Entry 7UY6 (electron microscopy, 2.90 A resolution); this record covers chains A and B of the 8 polymer chains in the assembly.

[Chain A]
Protein: Telomerase reverse transcriptase
From: Tetrahymena thermophila
Notes: EC 2.7.7.49
Reference sequence: O77448 (TERT_TETTH); residues 1-1117 here = UniProt positions 1-1117
Chain sequence (1117 residues; numbered 1 to 1117; the number before each row is that of its first residue):
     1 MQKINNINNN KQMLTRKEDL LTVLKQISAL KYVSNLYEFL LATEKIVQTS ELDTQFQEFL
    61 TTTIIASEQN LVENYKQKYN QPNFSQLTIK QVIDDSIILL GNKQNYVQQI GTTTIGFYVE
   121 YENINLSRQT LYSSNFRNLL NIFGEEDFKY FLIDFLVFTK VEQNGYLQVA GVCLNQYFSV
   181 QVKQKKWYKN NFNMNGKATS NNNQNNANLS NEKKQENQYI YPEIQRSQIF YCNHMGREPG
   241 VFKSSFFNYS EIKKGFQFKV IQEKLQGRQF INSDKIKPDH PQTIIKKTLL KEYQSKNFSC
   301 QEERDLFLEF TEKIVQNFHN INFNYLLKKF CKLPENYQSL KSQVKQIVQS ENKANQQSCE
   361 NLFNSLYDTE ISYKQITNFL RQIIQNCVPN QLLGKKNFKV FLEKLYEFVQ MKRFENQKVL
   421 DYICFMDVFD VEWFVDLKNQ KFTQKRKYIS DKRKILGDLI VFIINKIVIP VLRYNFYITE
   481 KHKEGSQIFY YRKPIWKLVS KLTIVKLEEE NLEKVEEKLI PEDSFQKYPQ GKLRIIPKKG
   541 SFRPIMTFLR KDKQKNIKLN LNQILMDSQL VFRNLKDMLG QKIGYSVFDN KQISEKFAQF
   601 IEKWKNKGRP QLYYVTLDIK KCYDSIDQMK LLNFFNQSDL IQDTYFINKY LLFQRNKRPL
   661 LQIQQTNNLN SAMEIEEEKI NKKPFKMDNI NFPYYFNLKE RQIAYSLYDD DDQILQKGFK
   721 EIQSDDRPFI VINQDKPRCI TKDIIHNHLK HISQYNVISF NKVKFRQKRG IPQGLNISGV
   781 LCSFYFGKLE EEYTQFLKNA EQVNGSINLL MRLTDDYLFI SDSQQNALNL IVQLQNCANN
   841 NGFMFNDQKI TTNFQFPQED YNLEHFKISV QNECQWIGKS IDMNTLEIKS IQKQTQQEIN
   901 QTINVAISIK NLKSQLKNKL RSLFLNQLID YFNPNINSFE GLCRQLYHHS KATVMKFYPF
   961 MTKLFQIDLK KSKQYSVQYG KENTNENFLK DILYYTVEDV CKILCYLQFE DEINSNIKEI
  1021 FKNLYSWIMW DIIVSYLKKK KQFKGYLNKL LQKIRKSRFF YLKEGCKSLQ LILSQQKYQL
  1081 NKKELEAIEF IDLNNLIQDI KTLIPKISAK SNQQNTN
Disordered / not traced: 1-10, 180-215, 252-280, 664-686, 1111-1117
Curated features (UniProtKB/Swiss-Prot):
  - binding site (Mg(2+)): Asp618, Asp815, Asp816

[Chain B]
Molecule: Telomerase RNA
From: Tetrahymena thermophila
Sequence (159 nucleotides; each row starts with the number of its first residue):
     1 AUACCCGCUU AAUUCAUUCA GAUCUGUAAU AGAACUGUCA UUCAACCCCA AAAAUCUAGU
    61 GCUGAUAUAA CCUUCACCAA UUAGGUUCAA AUAAGUGGUA AUGCGGGACA AAAGACUAUC
   121 GACAUUUGAU ACACUAUUUA UCAAUGGAUG UCUUAUUUU
Disordered / not traced: 1-3

[Interface between chain A and chain B]
Contacting residue pairs (161):
  Lys11(A) with G61(B), salt bridge to the phosphate
  Tyr219(A) with U135(B), base contact
  Ile220(A) with U135(B), base contact
  Tyr221(A) with U135(B), base contact
  Tyr231(A) with A45(B), phosphate contact
  His234(A) with U38(B), base contact; C39(B), phosphate contact
  Met235(A) with U17(B), sugar contact; U18(B), hydrogen bond to the base
  Gly236(A) with U18(B), base contact
  Arg237(A) with A16(B), base contact; U17(B), sugar contact; U18(B), base contact; U36(B), hydrogen bond to the base; G37(B), hydrogen bond to the base; U38(B), hydrogen bond to the base
  Glu238(A) with A16(B), base contact
  Pro239(A) with C15(B), base contact
  Phe242(A) with C39(B), stacking on the base
  Lys243(A) with U38(B), salt bridge to the phosphate; C39(B), hydrogen bond to the phosphate
  Ser244(A) with C39(B), hydrogen bond to the phosphate
  Asn322(A) with U13(B), hydrogen bond to the base
  Asn324(A) with U14(B), sugar contact; C15(B), hydrogen bond to the base; A16(B), base contact
  Tyr325(A) with A11(B), sugar contact; A12(B), sugar contact; U14(B), phosphate contact
  Lys328(A) with U14(B), salt bridge to the phosphate; C15(B), salt bridge to the phosphate
  Lys329(A) with A11(B), sugar contact
  Lys332(A) with C15(B), sugar contact
  Leu333(A) with C15(B), base contact; A16(B), sugar contact
  Tyr337(A) with A16(B), phosphate contact; U17(B), hydrogen bond to the phosphate
  Gln338(A) with A16(B), hydrogen bond to the phosphate
  Lys341(A) with U17(B), salt bridge to the phosphate
  Lys374(A) with A100(B), salt bridge to the phosphate
  Gln382(A) with A11(B), hydrogen bond to the base
  Lys395(A) with C8(B), salt bridge to the phosphate
  Lys396(A) with G7(B), salt bridge to the phosphate
  Leu420(A) with U135(B), base contact; A136(B), base contact
  Asp421(A) with A136(B), hydrogen bond to the base
  Cys424(A) with A136(B), base contact; U137(B), hydrogen bond to the phosphate
  Phe425(A) with A136(B), base contact
  Met426(A) with U138(B), base contact
  Asp427(A) with U138(B), base contact
  Val428(A) with U138(B), base contact
  Gln444(A) with C132(B), sugar contact
  Lys445(A) with U138(B), hydrogen bond to the sugar; U139(B), phosphate contact
  Arg446(A) with C132(B), hydrogen bond to the base; A133(B), hydrogen bond to the base; U137(B), base contact; U139(B), base contact
  Lys447(A) with A133(B), salt bridge to the phosphate
  Ile449(A) with U137(B), base contact; U138(B), base contact
  Ser450(A) with C134(B), hydrogen bond to the phosphate; U137(B), hydrogen bond to the base
  Arg453(A) with U137(B), salt bridge to the phosphate
  Arg473(A) with C39(B), hydrogen bond to the base; A44(B), sugar contact
  Arg492(A) with C15(B), hydrogen bond to the base
  Pro494(A) with A16(B), sugar contact
  Lys501(A) with U18(B), phosphate contact; C19(B), salt bridge to the phosphate
  Lys532(A) with A45(B), salt bridge to the phosphate
  Arg534(A) with C46(B), salt bridge to the phosphate
  Arg543(A) with C46(B), base contact
  Ile545(A) with C46(B), base contact
  Thr547(A) with C46(B), sugar contact
  Leu549(A) with A45(B), base contact; C46(B), phosphate contact
  Arg550(A) with U41(B), hydrogen bond to the base; A44(B), phosphate contact
  Lys551(A) with U41(B), hydrogen bond to the base
  Asp552(A) with U41(B), base contact
  Lys553(A) with U41(B), hydrogen bond to the base; U42(B), phosphate contact
  Gln569(A) with C49(B), hydrogen bond to the phosphate
  Arg573(A) with C49(B), salt bridge to the phosphate
  Lys576(A) with C49(B), sugar contact
  Phe588(A) with C49(B), hydrogen bond to the sugar
  Asp589(A) with C49(B), sugar contact; A50(B), sugar contact
  Lys591(A) with A50(B), phosphate contact; A51(B), salt bridge to the phosphate
  Asn656(A) with A53(B), phosphate contact
  Lys657(A) with A52(B), salt bridge to the phosphate; A53(B), hydrogen bond to the phosphate
  Arg658(A) with A54(B), salt bridge to the phosphate
  Ile690(A) with A58(B), base contact
  Pro693(A) with A54(B), sugar contact; U55(B), phosphate contact
  Tyr694(A) with A54(B), sugar contact; A58(B), hydrogen bond to the base
  Asn697(A) with A53(B), hydrogen bond to the phosphate
  Gly774(A) with C46(B), sugar contact; C47(B), sugar contact
  Leu775(A) with C47(B), hydrogen bond to the sugar
  Asn776(A) with C47(B), sugar contact; C48(B), sugar contact
  Ile909(A) with U135(B), base contact
  Lys910(A) with U135(B), sugar contact
  Lys913(A) with C56(B), sugar contact; A58(B), sugar contact
  Ser914(A) with C56(B), base contact
  Lys917(A) with C56(B), hydrogen bond to the base; G59(B), hydrogen bond to the base
  Asn918(A) with A54(B), phosphate contact; C56(B), base contact
  Arg921(A) with A52(B), hydrogen bond to the phosphate; A53(B), salt bridge to the phosphate
  Ser922(A) with A52(B), hydrogen bond to the base
  Leu925(A) with A51(B), hydrogen bond to the sugar
  Asn926(A) with A51(B), sugar contact
  Asp930(A) with A50(B), sugar contact
  Ile967(A) with A136(B), base contact
  Asp968(A) with A136(B), hydrogen bond to the sugar
  Lys971(A) with A136(B), sugar contact; U138(B), salt bridge to the phosphate
  Ser972(A) with A136(B), hydrogen bond to the phosphate
  Lys973(A) with A133(B), base contact; C134(B), hydrogen bond to the base
  Val977(A) with U57(B), base contact
  Lys990(A) with U60(B), hydrogen bond to the base; C62(B), base contact
  Tyr994(A) with U60(B), stacking on the base
  Tyr995(A) with G59(B), stacking on the base; U60(B), hydrogen bond to the phosphate
  Asn1023(A) with G61(B), base contact
  Lys1038(A) with C71(B), salt bridge to the phosphate
  Lys1039(A) with A80(B), phosphate contact
  Lys1040(A) with A79(B), phosphate contact; A80(B), salt bridge to the phosphate
  Lys1041(A) with C78(B), phosphate contact; A79(B), salt bridge to the phosphate
  Lys1044(A) with C72(B), phosphate contact
  Gln1052(A) with A70(B), hydrogen bond to the phosphate; C71(B), hydrogen bond to the phosphate
  Lys1053(A) with G64(B), salt bridge to the phosphate
  Ile1054(A) with U63(B), base contact
  Arg1055(A) with A70(B), sugar contact
  Lys1056(A) with A65(B), phosphate contact; U66(B), base contact
  Ser1057(A) with U63(B), base contact
  Phe1059(A) with A65(B), phosphate contact; U66(B), base contact
  Phe1060(A) with G64(B), base contact; A65(B), phosphate contact
  Tyr1061(A) with G61(B), stacking on the base; U63(B), hydrogen bond to the base; G64(B), hydrogen bond to the base
  Lys1063(A) with U66(B), salt bridge to the phosphate
  Glu1064(A) with G61(B), base contact
  Lys1101(A) with U68(B), hydrogen bond to the base
Interface residues without a listed pair, chain A (136 interface residues in all): Gln12, Gln218, Gln228, Cys232, Leu327, Arg413, Phe429, Phe442, Lys497, Gln530, Met546, Asn562, Asn590, Leu661, Met687, Asn689, Lys762, Asn911, Ile929, Gln966, Gln974, Gln978, Asp999, Lys1022, Arg1058, Asp1099
Interface residues without a listed pair, chain B (60 interface residues in all): A40, C88, A131, A140

[Summary]
The interface between chain A and chain B involves 136 residues on one side and 60 on the other, with 44
hydrogen bonds, 24 salt bridges and 4 aromatic stacking contacts. Polar contacts include Met235(A)-U18(B),
Arg237(A)-U36(B) and Arg237(A)-G37(B).
Chain A is Telomerase reverse transcriptase and chain B is Telomerase RNA, both from Tetrahymena thermophila;
the structure, Tetrahymena telomerase at 2.9 Angstrom resolution, was determined by electron microscopy
together with 7UY5, 7UY7 and 7UY8 from the same study.
